Entry 6UX0 (X-ray diffraction, 2.93 A resolution); this record covers chain A.

Chain A:
Molecule: Obtusifoliol 14alphademethylase
From: Acanthamoeba castellanii str. Neff
UniProtKB: L8GJB3 (L8GJB3_ACACA); residue numbers follow UniProt; this construct covers 43-486
Sequence (460 residues; row label = number of the first residue in the row):
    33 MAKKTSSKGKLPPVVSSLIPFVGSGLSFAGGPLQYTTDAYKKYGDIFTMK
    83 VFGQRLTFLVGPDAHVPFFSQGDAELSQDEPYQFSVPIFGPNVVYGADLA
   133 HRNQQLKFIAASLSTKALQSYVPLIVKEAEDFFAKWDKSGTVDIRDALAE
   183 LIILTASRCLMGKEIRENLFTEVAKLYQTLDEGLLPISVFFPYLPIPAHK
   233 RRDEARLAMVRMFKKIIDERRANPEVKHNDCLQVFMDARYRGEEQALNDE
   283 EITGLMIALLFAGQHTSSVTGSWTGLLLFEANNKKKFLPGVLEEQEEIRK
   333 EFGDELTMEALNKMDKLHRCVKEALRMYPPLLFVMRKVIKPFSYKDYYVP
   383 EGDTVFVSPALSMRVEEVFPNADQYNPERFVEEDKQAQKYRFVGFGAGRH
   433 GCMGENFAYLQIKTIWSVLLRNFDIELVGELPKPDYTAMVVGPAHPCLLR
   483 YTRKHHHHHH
Unresolved in the structure: 33-73, 487-492
Sequence notes: expression tag (33-42, 487-492)
Metal / ion sites: heme Fe: C434 (together with Isavuconazole)
Ligand contacts:
  - heme (HEM): Q110, Y114, Y127, L138, I141, L145, L291, A294, G295, T298, S299, T302, L357, P362, L363, V366, R368, V425, G426, F427, G428, R431, H432, G433, C434, M435, G436, F439, A440
  - Isavuconazole (QKM; 4-{2-[(2R,3R)-3-(2,5-difluorophenyl)-3-hydroxy-4-(1H-1,2,4-triazol-1-yl)butan-2-yl]-1,3-thiazol-4-yl}benzonitrile): Y114, F116, F121, V126, Y127, A290, F293, A294, T298, L363, F365, V366, M367, C434, M471
What the authors report for this chain:
  - binding site for Isavuconazole: F365, M367, M471

In short:
Ligands of chain A: heme and Isavuconazole. From the paper: a binding site for Isavuconazole at F365, M367 and
M471.
Chain A is Obtusifoliol 14alphademethylase (Acanthamoeba castellanii str. Neff); the structure, Isavuconazole
bound complex of Acanthamoeba castellanii CYP51, was determined by X-ray diffraction (same publication as 6Q2C
and 6UW2).
